Entry 4DZJ (X-ray diffraction, 1.90 A resolution); this record covers chains A and B.

# Chain A (and B)
Name: Gene 1 protein
Organism: Shigella phage Sf6
Notes: chain B of this document is another copy of the same molecule, construct and numbering; everything in this record applies to it too
UniProtKB: Q716H4 (Q716H4_BPSFV); residue numbers follow UniProt; this construct covers 1-140
Amino-acid sequence (140 residues; numbered 1 to 140; the number before each row is that of its first residue):
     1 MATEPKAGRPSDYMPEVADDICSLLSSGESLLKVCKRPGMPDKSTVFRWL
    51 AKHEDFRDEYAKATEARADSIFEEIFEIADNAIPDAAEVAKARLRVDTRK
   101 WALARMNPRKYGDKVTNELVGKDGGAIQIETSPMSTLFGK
Unresolved in the structure: 1-9, 133-140 (chain B: 1-9, 140)
Construct notes: engineered mutation E59 (Lys in Q716H4)
Reported in the primary citation:
  - mutagenesis - K6E, K33E: abolished binding to DNA
  - mutagenesis - R48A, E73A, R109E: decreased binding to DNA
  - mutagenesis - D19R: increased binding to DNA

# Chain A / chain B interface
Residue-residue contacts - 85 pairs, chain A then chain B:
  S27(A) - K43(B)  hydrogen bond (backbone-side chain)
  S27(A) - S44(B)
  D69(A) - F47(B)
  S70(A) - K43(B)  hydrogen bond
  S70(A) - F47(B)
  F72(A) - W101(B)  hydrophobic
  F72(A) - A102(B)  hydrophobic
  F72(A) - M106(B)  hydrophobic
  E73(A) - L31(B)  hydrogen bond (side chain-backbone)
  E73(A) - L32(B)
  E73(A) - R67(B)  salt bridge
  E74(A) - L32(B)
  I75(A) - T98(B)
  I75(A) - W101(B)  hydrophobic
  F76(A) - S30(B)
  F76(A) - R67(B)
  F76(A) - A102(B)  hydrophobic
  F76(A) - M106(B)  hydrophobic
  E77(A) - L32(B)
  E77(A) - K36(B)  salt bridge
  A79(A) - K91(B)
  A79(A) - L94(B)  hydrophobic
  A79(A) - R95(B)
  A79(A) - T98(B)
  D80(A) - K91(B)  hydrogen bond (backbone-side chain)
  D80(A) - R95(B)  salt bridge
  D80(A) - R99(B)  salt bridge
  N81(A) - K36(B)
  A82(A) - K91(B)  hydrogen bond (backbone-side chain)
  P84(A) - A87(B)
  P84(A) - E88(B)
  D85(A) - A87(B)
  A86(A) - A87(B)
  V89(A) - A87(B)
  V89(A) - A90(B)  hydrophobic
  V89(A) - K91(B)
  A92(A) - L94(B)  hydrophobic
  R93(A) - R93(B)
  R93(A) - L94(B)
  V96(A) - T98(B)
  K100(A) - W101(B)
  L103(A) - W101(B)  hydrophobic
  K110(A) - R105(B)
  Y111(A) - R105(B)  hydrogen bond (backbone-side chain)
  G112(A) - R105(B)  hydrogen bond (backbone-side chain)
  D113(A) - R105(B)  salt bridge
  K114(A) - A104(B)
  K114(A) - P108(B)
  K114(A) - G112(B)
  K114(A) - D113(B)  hydrogen bond (backbone-backbone)
  V115(A) - D113(B)
  V115(A) - V115(B)  hydrophobic
  T116(A) - D113(B)  hydrogen bond (backbone-backbone)
  T116(A) - K114(B)
  T116(A) - V115(B)  hydrogen bond (backbone-backbone)
  N117(A) - V115(B)
  N117(A) - N117(B)
  E118(A) - V115(B)  hydrogen bond (backbone-backbone)
  E118(A) - T116(B)  hydrogen bond
  E118(A) - N117(B)  hydrogen bond (backbone-backbone)
  L119(A) - N117(B)
  V120(A) - N117(B)  hydrogen bond (backbone-backbone)
  V120(A) - E118(B)
  V120(A) - L119(B)  hydrogen bond (backbone-backbone)
  G121(A) - E118(B)
  G121(A) - L119(B)
  K122(A) - E118(B)
  K122(A) - L119(B)
  K122(A) - V120(B)
  K122(A) - G124(B)  hydrogen bond (side chain-backbone)
  D123(A) - E118(B)  hydrogen bond (backbone-side chain)
  I127(A) - L119(B)  hydrophobic
  I127(A) - I127(B)  hydrophobic
  Q128(A) - A126(B)
  Q128(A) - I127(B)  hydrogen bond (backbone-backbone)
  I129(A) - I127(B)
  I129(A) - I129(B)  hydrophobic
  E130(A) - A126(B)
  E130(A) - I127(B)  hydrogen bond (backbone-backbone)
  E130(A) - Q128(B)
  E130(A) - I129(B)  hydrogen bond (backbone-backbone)
  T131(A) - I129(B)
  S132(A) - I129(B)  hydrogen bond (backbone-backbone)
  S132(A) - E130(B)
  S132(A) - T131(B)
Also at the interface, not in a pair above, chain A (44 interface residues in all): G28, G124
Also at the interface, not in a pair above, chain B (41 interface residues in all): Y60, I71

# Summary
The interface between chain A and chain B involves 44 residues on one side and 41 on the other, with 21
hydrogen bonds and 5 salt bridges. Polar contacts include E73(A)-R67(B), E77(A)-K36(B) and D80(A)-R95(B). From
the paper: R48A, E73A and R109E of chain A reduce binding to DNA; K6E and K33E of chain A abolish binding to
DNA.
Chain A and chain B are both Gene 1 protein (Shigella phage Sf6); the structure, Crystal structure of the
terminase small subunit gp1 with K59E mutation of the bacterial virus sf6, was determined by X-ray diffraction
(same publication as 4DYC, 4DYQ, 4DYR and 4DZP).
